7MUS - chains FC and GC of the 205 polymer chains in the assembly; structure by electron microscopy, 4.60 A resolution (low resolution: residue-level contacts below are approximate; hydrogen-bond / salt-bridge calls are withheld).

[Chain FC]
Molecule: DotC
Organism: Legionella pneumophila
Reference sequence: O52184 (O52184_LEGPN); residues 1-303 here = UniProt positions 1-303
Amino-acid sequence (303 residues; numbered 1 to 303; the number before each row is that of its first residue):
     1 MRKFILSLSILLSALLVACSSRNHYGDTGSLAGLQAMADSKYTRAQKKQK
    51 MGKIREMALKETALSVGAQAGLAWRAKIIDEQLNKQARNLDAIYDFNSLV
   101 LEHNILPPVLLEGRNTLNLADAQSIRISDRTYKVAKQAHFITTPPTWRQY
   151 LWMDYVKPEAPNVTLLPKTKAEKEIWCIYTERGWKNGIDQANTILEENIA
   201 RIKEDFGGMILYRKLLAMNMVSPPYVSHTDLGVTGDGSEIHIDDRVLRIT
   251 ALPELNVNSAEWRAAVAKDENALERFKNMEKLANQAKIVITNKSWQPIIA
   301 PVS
Not modelled in the structure: 1-59, 269-303
What the authors report for this chain:
  - post-translational modification sites: Cys19 (citing earlier work)

[Chain GC]
Molecule: DotC
Organism: Legionella pneumophila
Reference sequence: O52184 (O52184_LEGPN); residues 2-304 here correspond to UniProt positions 1-303 (UniProt number = residue number - 1)
Amino-acid sequence (303 residues; numbered 2 to 304; the number before each row is that of its first residue):
     2 MRKFILSLSILLSALLVACSSRNHYGDTGSLAGLQAMADSKYTRAQKKQK
    52 MGKIREMALKETALSVGAQAGLAWRAKIIDEQLNKQARNLDAIYDFNSLV
   102 LEHNILPPVLLEGRNTLNLADAQSIRISDRTYKVAKQAHFITTPPTWRQY
   152 LWMDYVKPEAPNVTLLPKTKAEKEIWCIYTERGWKNGIDQANTILEENIA
   202 RIKEDFGGMILYRKLLAMNMVSPPYVSHTDLGVTGDGSEIHIDDRVLRIT
   252 ALPELNVNSAEWRAAVAKDENALERFKNMEKLANQAKIVITNKSWQPIIA
   302 PVS
Not modelled in the structure: 2-60, 270-304

[How chain FC and chain GC interact]
Residue-residue contacts (38; chain FC residue first):
  Phe140(FC) - Gln124(GC)
  Phe140(FC) - Ser125(GC)
  Phe140(FC) - Ile126(GC)
  Val233(FC) - Val258(GC)
  Val233(FC) - Ser260(GC)
  Gly235(FC) - Val258(GC)
  Gly237(FC) - Glu255(GC)
  Gly237(FC) - Leu256(GC)
  Ser238(FC) - Tyr133(GC)
  Ser238(FC) - Lys134(GC)
  Ser238(FC) - Val135(GC)
  Ser238(FC) - Leu256(GC)
  Glu239(FC) - Tyr133(GC)
  Glu239(FC) - Lys134(GC)
  Glu239(FC) - Val135(GC)
  Ile240(FC) - Thr132(GC)
  Ile240(FC) - Tyr133(GC)
  Ile240(FC) - Leu256(GC)
  His241(FC) - Arg127(GC)
  His241(FC) - Arg131(GC)
  His241(FC) - Thr132(GC)
  Ile242(FC) - Arg131(GC)
  Asp243(FC) - Ile128(GC)
  Asp243(FC) - Ser129(GC)
  Asp243(FC) - Asp130(GC)
  Asp243(FC) - Arg131(GC)
  Asp244(FC) - Arg127(GC)
  Asp244(FC) - Ile128(GC)
  Arg245(FC) - Ile126(GC)
  Arg245(FC) - Arg127(GC)
  Arg245(FC) - Ile128(GC)
  Val246(FC) - Ile126(GC)
  Leu247(FC) - Gln124(GC)
  Leu247(FC) - Ser125(GC)
  Leu247(FC) - Ile126(GC)
  Arg248(FC) - Gln124(GC)
  Ile249(FC) - Gln124(GC)
  Leu252(FC) - Gln124(GC)
Other interface residues (no listed pair), chain FC (20 interface residues in all): His139, Asp236, Thr250
Other interface residues (no listed pair), chain GC (18 interface residues in all): Asp122, Ala123

[In short]
20 residues of chain FC face 18 of chain GC across their interface. From the paper: a modification site at
Cys19(FC).
Both chains are DotC (Legionella pneumophila). Entry 7MUS (Reconstruction of the Legionella pneumophila
Dot/Icm T4SS 3DVA Map 2) was determined by electron microscopy together with 7MUC, 7MUD, 7MUE, 7MUQ, 7MUV,
7MUW and 7MUY from the same study.
